PDB entry 8XOO | electron microscopy, 1.84 A resolution | chains I and Q of the 21 polymer chains in the assembly

== Chain I ==
Protein: ATP-dependent Clp protease proteolytic subunit
Organism: Streptomyces hawaiiensis
Notes: EC 3.4.21.92
UniProtKB: A0A5B9BIX9 (A0A5B9BIX9_9ACTN); residues 50-235 here = UniProt positions 50-235
Chain sequence (207 residues; numbered 29 to 235; the number before each row is that of its first residue):
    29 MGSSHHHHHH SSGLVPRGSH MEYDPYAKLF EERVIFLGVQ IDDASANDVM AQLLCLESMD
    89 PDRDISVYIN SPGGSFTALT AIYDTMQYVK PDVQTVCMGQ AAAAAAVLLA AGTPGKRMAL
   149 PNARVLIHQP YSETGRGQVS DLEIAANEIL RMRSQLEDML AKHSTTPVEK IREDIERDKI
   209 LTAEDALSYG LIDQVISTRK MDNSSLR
Unresolved in the structure: 29-51, 235
Construct notes: initiating methionine (29); expression tag (30-49); engineered mutation Ala131 (Ser in A0A5B9BIX9)
Reported in the primary citation:
  - mutagenesis - S131A: decreased catalytic activity

== Chain Q ==
Protein: NDP-hexose 4-ketoreductase
Organism: Streptomyces hawaiiensis
UniProtKB: A0A6G5RIJ6 (A0A6G5RIJ6_9ACTN); numbering as in UniProt (aligned over 157-816)
Chain sequence (696 residues; numbered 121 to 816; the number before each row is that of its first residue):
   121 MGSSHHHHHH SSGLVPRGSH MASMTGGQQM GRGSEFAEGT PSTSLVLDQF GRNLTQAARE
   181 SKLDPVIGRE KEIERVMQVL SRRTKNNPVL IGEPGVGKTA VVEGLAQAIV KGEVPETLKD
   241 KHLYTLDLGA LVAGSRYRGD FEERLKKVLK EIRTRGDIIL FIDALHTLVG AGAAEGAIDA
   301 ASILKPMLAR GELQTIGATT LDEYRKHLEK DAALERRFQP IQVAEPSLPH TIEILKGLRD
   361 RYEAHHRVSI TDEALVQAAT LADRYISDRF LPDKAIDLID EAGSRMRIRR MTAPPDLREF
   421 DEKIAGVRRD KESAIDSQDA EKAASLRDKE KQLLAAKAKR EKEWKAGDMD VVAEVDGELI
   481 AEVLATATGI PVFKLTEEES SRLLRMEDEL HKRVIGQVDA VKALSKAIRR TRAGLKDPKR
   541 PGGSFIFAGP SGVGKTELSK ALAEFLFGDE DALISLDMSE FSEKHTVSRL FGSPPGYVGY
   601 EEGGQLTEKV RRKPFSVVLF DAVEKAHPDI FNSLLQILED GRLTDSQGRV VDFKNTVIIM
   661 TTNLGTRDIS KGFNLGFAAQ GDTKSNYERM KNKVSDELKQ HFRPEFLNRV DDVVVFPQLS
   721 QADILKIVDL MIDKVDERLK DRDMGIELSS SAKELLSKKG YDPVLGARPL RRTIQREIED
   781 SLSEKILFGE LRPGHIVVVD TEGEGETKTF TFRGEE
Unresolved in the structure: 121-163, 411-471
Construct notes: initiating methionine (121); expression tag (122-156); engineered mutation Ala284 (Glu in A0A6G5RIJ6), Ala440 (Phe in A0A6G5RIJ6), Ala622 (Glu in A0A6G5RIJ6)
Metal / ion sites: Mg2+: Thr556 (together with ATP)
Residues lining bound ligands:
  - ADP (adenosine-5'-diphosphate): Asp184, Pro185, Val186, Ile187, Arg189, Glu213, Pro214, Gly215, Val216, Gly217, Lys218, Thr219, Ala220, Ile354, Leu358, Ile396
  - ATP (adenosine-5'-triphosphate), molecule 1: Arg310, Ala333, Arg336, Arg337
  - ATP, molecule 2: Arg513, Val514, Ile515, Gln517, Pro550, Ser551, Gly552, Val553, Gly554, Lys555, Thr556, Glu557, Asn663, Leu719, Ile727, Leu730, Met731, Lys734, Ala767, Arg768, Arg771
  - ATP, molecule 3: Glu639, Glu705, Arg709
Reported in the primary citation:
  - binding site for casein: Tyr257, Tyr597
  - binding site for ADP: Arg336

== Interface between chain I and chain Q ==
Residue-residue contacts (31; chain I residue first):
  Lys56(I) with Leu675(Q)
  Leu57(I) with Leu675(Q), hydrophobic
  Glu60(I) with Leu675(Q)
  Tyr96(I) with Gly676(Q); Phe677(Q), hydrogen bond (side chain-backbone)
  Met126(I) with Phe677(Q), hydrophobic
  Met146(I) with Ala679(Q)
  Gln222(I) with Ala679(Q)
  Ile224(I) with Phe677(Q), hydrophobic; Ala679(Q), hydrophobic
  Arg227(I) with Phe673(Q); Asn674(Q); Gly676(Q), hydrogen bond (side chain-backbone)
  Lys228(I) with Gln680(Q)
  Met229(I) with Gly672(Q); Phe673(Q), hydrophobic
  Asp230(I) with Gly672(Q); Asp682(Q), hydrogen bond (side chain-backbone); Arg689(Q)
  Asn231(I) with Asp682(Q); Thr683(Q), hydrogen bond (side chain-backbone); Lys684(Q), hydrogen bond (side chain-backbone); Ser685(Q); Arg689(Q)
  Ser232(I) with Asn686(Q)
  Ser233(I) with Ser685(Q); Asn686(Q), hydrogen bond (backbone-side chain)
  Leu234(I) with Ser685(Q), hydrogen bond (backbone-side chain); Asn686(Q), hydrogen bond (backbone-side chain); Gln718(Q); Leu719(Q)
Other interface residues (no listed pair), chain I (18 interface residues in all): Gln122, Leu148
Other interface residues (no listed pair), chain Q (20 interface residues in all): Ala678, Gly681, Tyr687, Tyr761

== Overview ==
18 residues of chain I face 20 of chain Q across their interface; the contacts include 8 hydrogen bonds. Polar
pairs include Tyr96(I)-Phe677(Q), Arg227(I)-Gly676(Q) and Asp230(I)-Asp682(Q). Chain Q binds 3 copies of ATP
and ADP. From the paper: a binding site for casein at Tyr257(Q) and Tyr597(Q); S131A of chain I reduces
catalytic activity.
Chain I is ATP-dependent Clp protease proteolytic subunit and chain Q is NDP-hexose 4-ketoreductase, both from
Streptomyces hawaiiensis; the structure, Cryo-EM structure of the ClpC1:ClpP1P2 degradation complex in
Streptomyces hawaiiensis, was determined by electron microscopy (same publication as 8XN4, 8XON and 8XOP).
